7NPF - chains F and J of the 10 polymer chains in the assembly; structure by electron microscopy, 4.50 A resolution (low resolution: residue-level contacts below are approximate; hydrogen-bond / salt-bridge calls are withheld).

Chain F:
Name: AAA family ATPase
Source organism: Vibrio cholerae
Reference sequence: A0A085S0Z4 (A0A085S0Z4_VIBCL); residues 3-407 here correspond to UniProt positions 1-405 (UniProt number = residue number - 2)
Amino-acid sequence (407 residues; each row starts with the number of its first residue):
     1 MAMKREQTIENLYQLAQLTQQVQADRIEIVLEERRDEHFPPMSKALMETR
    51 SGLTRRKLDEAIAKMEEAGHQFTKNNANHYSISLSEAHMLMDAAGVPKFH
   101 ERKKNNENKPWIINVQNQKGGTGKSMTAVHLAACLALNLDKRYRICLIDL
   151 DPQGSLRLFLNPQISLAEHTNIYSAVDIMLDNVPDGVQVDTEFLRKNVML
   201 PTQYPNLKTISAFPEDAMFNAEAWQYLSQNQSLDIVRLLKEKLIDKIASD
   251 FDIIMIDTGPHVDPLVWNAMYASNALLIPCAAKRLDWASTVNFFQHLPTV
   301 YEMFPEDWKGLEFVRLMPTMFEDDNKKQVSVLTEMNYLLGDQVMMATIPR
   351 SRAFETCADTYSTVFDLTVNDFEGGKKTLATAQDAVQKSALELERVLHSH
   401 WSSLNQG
Disordered / not traced: 1-3, 373-374
Construct notes: initiating methionine (1); expression tag (2)
Bound ions: Mg2+: Val-115, Thr-258
Small-molecule neighbours:
  - ATP-gamma-S (AGS; phosphothiophosphoric acid-adenylate ester), molecule 1: Lys-119, Gly-120, Lys-283, Leu-285, Asp-286
  - ATP-gamma-S (AGS), molecule 2: Lys-119, Gly-120, Gly-121, Thr-122, Gly-123, Lys-124, Ser-125, Met-126, Asp-151, Asp-257, Pro-260, Met-320, Phe-354, Glu-355, Ala-358
What the authors report for this chain:
  - binding site for the 49-nt DNA strand: Lys-44, His-79
  - self-association interface (contacts with another copy of this molecule): Asn-325 to Leu-339

Chain J:
Molecule: 49-nt DNA strand
Source organism: Neoarius leptaspis
Sequence (49 nucleotides; each row starts with the number of its first residue):
     2 TTTTTTTTTTTTTTTTTTTTTTTTTTTTTTTTTTTTTTTTTTTTTTTTT

How chain F and chain J interact:
Contacting residue pairs - 7 pairs, chain F then chain J:
  Ser-43(F) / DT17(J)
  Leu-46(F) / DT18(J)
  Asn-75(F) / DT16(J)
  Asn-76(F) / DT16(J)
  Ala-77(F) / DT15(J)
  His-79(F) / DT15(J)
  His-79(F) / DT16(J)

Overview:
The interface between chain F and chain J involves 6 residues on one side and 4 on the other. Bound to chain
F: ATP-gamma-S. Val-115(F) and Thr-258(F) coordinate Mg2+. The paper reports a binding site for the 49-nt DNA
strand at Lys-44(F) and His-79(F); a self-association interface involving Asn-325(F).
Here chain F is AAA family ATPase (Vibrio cholerae) and chain J is a 49-nt DNA strand (Neoarius leptaspis).
Entry 7NPF (Vibrio cholerae ParA2-ATPyS-DNA filament) was determined by electron microscopy, deposited
together with 7NPD.
